6XLZ - chains P and L of the 4 polymer chains in the assembly; structure by X-ray diffraction, 2.80 A resolution.

Chain P:
Protein: Envelope glycoprotein gp160
Organism: Human immunodeficiency virus 1
UniProtKB: A0A0B5KUY7 (A0A0B5KUY7_9HIV1); the construct lacks a stretch of the UniProt sequence, so the offset changes along the chain: 178-186 = UniProt 172-180; 187-196 = UniProt 185-194
Sequence (23 residues; numbered 178 to 196 plus 4 insertion-coded residues; the number before each row is that of its first residue; a row labelled like 186A-186D holds insertion residues (186A, then the next letters in order)):
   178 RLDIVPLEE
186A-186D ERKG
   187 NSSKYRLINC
Not modelled in the structure: 178, 195-196

Chain L:
Protein: NHP_D11A.F2_Fab_Light_Chain
Organism: Macaca mulatta
Sequence (217 residues; numbered 1 to 218 plus 6 insertion-coded residues; 7 numbers in that range are skipped by the numbering (no residue carries them; nothing is unmodelled there); the number before each row is that of its first residue; a row labelled like 27A-27B holds insertion residues (27A, then the next letters in order)):
     1 EVVFTQPHS
    11 VSGSPGQTVT ISCTRSS
27A-27B GS
    28 LDSEYVQWYQ QRPGRAPTIV IYRDNQRPSG VPDRFSGSI
66A-66B DS
    67 SSNSASLAIS GLKSEDEADY YCQSADDSY
   95A N
    96 WVFGGGTRLT V
  106A L
   107 SQP
   116 KAAPSVTLFP PSSEELQANK ATLVCLISDF YPGAVTVAWK ADSSPVKAGV ETTTPSKQSN
   176 NKYAASSYLS LTPEQWKSHR SYSCQVTHEG STVEKTVAPT ECS
Not modelled in the structure: 216-218
Disulfide bonds: Cys-23/Cys-88, Cys-140/Cys-199

How chain P and chain L interact:
Pairs across the interface (10; chain P residue first):
  Glu-186(P) / Trp-96(L)  hydrogen bond
  Glu-186A(P) / Arg-50(L)  salt bridge
  Arg-186B(P) / Glu-31(L)  salt bridge
  Arg-186B(P) / Tyr-32(L)
  Arg-186B(P) / Ala-91(L)
  Arg-186B(P) / Tyr-95(L)
  Lys-186C(P) / Asp-29(L)  hydrogen bond (side chain-backbone)
  Lys-186C(P) / Ser-30(L)
  Lys-186C(P) / Tyr-32(L)
  Lys-186C(P) / Asp-51(L)  salt bridge

In short:
The interface between chain P and chain L involves 4 residues on one side and 9 on the other, with 2 hydrogen
bonds and 3 salt bridges. Polar pairs include Arg-186B(P)/Glu-31(L), Glu-186A(P)/Arg-50(L) and
Lys-186C(P)/Asp-51(L).
Here chain P is Envelope glycoprotein gp160 (Human immunodeficiency virus 1) and chain L is
NHP_D11A.F2_Fab_Light_Chain (Macaca mulatta). Entry 6XLZ (Structure of NHP D11A.F2 Fab in complex with 16055
V2b peptide) was determined by X-ray diffraction, deposited together with 6XSN, 6WIT, 6WAS and 6VJN.
